3I1K - chain A; structure by X-ray diffraction, 2.10 A resolution.

[Chain A]
Name: Hemagglutinin-esterase protein
Source organism: Porcine torovirus
Notes: EC 3.1.1.53
UniProtKB: Q70KP4 (Q70KP4_9NIDO); numbering as in UniProt (aligned over 24-393)
Sequence (377 residues; row label = number of the first residue in the row):
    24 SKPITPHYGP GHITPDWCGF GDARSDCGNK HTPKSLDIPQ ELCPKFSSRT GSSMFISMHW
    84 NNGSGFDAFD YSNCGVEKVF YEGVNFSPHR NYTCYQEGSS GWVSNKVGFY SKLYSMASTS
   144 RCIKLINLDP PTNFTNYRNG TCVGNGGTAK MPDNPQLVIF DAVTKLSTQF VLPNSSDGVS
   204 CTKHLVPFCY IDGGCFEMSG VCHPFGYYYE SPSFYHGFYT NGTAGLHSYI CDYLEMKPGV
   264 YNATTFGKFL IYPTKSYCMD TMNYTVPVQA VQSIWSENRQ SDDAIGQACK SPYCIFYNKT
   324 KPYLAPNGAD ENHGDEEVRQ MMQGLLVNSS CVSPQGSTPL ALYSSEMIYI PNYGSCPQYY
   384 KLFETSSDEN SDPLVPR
Disordered / not traced: 24, 387-400
Construct notes: engineered mutation Ala46 (Ser in Q70KP4); expression tag (394-400)
Disulfide bonds: Cys50-Cys66, Cys97-Cys145, Cys117-Cys165, Cys204-Cys281, Cys212-Cys254, Cys218-Cys225, Cys312-Cys317, Cys354-Cys379
Covalently attached groups: N-acetylglucosamine (NAG) linked to Asn85, Asn114, Asn162, Asn244, Asn321
From the paper describing this entry:
  - catalytic residues: Gly74, Asn108, Arg302
  - mutagenesis - G74S: unchanged catalytic activity
  - mutagenesis - R302Y: decreased catalytic activity on glycosidically bound 9-O-acetylated Sias
  - mutagenesis - R302Y: increased catalytic activity on pNPA
  - mutagenesis - H112R/R302Y: increased catalytic activity
  - specificity-determining residues: Thr73
  - mutagenesis - T73A, T73S: unchanged catalytic activity on di- and mono-O-acetylated Sia substrates
  - mutagenesis - S46A: abolished catalytic activity
  - mutagenesis - F272A: decreased expression
  - specificity-determining residues: Tyr118, Val166 (proposed by the authors, not directly observed)

[Overview]
N-acetylglucosamine is covalently linked to Asn85, Asn114, Asn162, Asn244 and Asn321. The paper reports
catalytic residues Gly74, Asn108 and Arg302; R302Y reduces catalytic activity on glycosidically bound
9-O-acetylated Sias; 7 substitutions were tested in all.
Chain A is Hemagglutinin-esterase protein (Porcine torovirus); the structure, Structure of porcine torovirus
Hemagglutinin-Esterase, was determined by X-ray diffraction, deposited together with 3I1L.
